PDB entry 4CA4 | X-ray diffraction, 2.84 A resolution | chains A and B

[Chain A (and B)]
Molecule: FIMH
Organism: Escherichia coli
Notes: fragment: lectin domain, residues 10-167; chain B of this document is another copy of the same molecule, construct and numbering; everything in this record applies to it too
Reference sequence: A2IC68 (A2IC68_ECOL); residues 1-158 here correspond to UniProt positions 10-167 (UniProt number = residue number + 9)
Amino-acid sequence (158 residues; numbered 1 to 158; the number before each row is that of its first residue):
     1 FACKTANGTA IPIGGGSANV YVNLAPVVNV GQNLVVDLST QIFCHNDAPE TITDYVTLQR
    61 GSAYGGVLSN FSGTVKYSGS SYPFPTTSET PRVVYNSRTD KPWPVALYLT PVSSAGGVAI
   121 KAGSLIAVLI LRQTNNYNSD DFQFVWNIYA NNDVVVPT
Sequence notes: engineered mutation A48 (Tyr57 in P10725)
Cystine bridges: C3-C44
Small-molecule neighbours: heptyl alpha-D-mannopyranoside (KGM): F1, I13, N46, D47, A48, T51, I52, D54, Q133, N135, Y137, N138, D140, F142
What the authors report for this chain:
  - mutagenesis - Y137A: decreased binding to heptyl alpha-D-mannopyranoside
  - binding site for heptyl alpha-D-mannopyranoside: A48

[Chain A / chain B interface]
Residue-residue contacts (22; chain A residue first):
  L68(A) - T87(B)
  S69(A) - P83(B)
  F71(A) - P83(B)
  S72(A) - G73(B)
  G73(A) - S72(B)  hydrogen bond (backbone-side chain)
  T74(A) - S72(B)
  T74(A) - V112(B)
  S80(A) - S113(B)
  S81(A) - V112(B)
  S81(A) - S113(B)  hydrogen bond (backbone-side chain)
  S81(A) - S114(B)  hydrogen bond (backbone-side chain)
  Y82(A) - S114(B)
  P83(A) - L68(B)
  P83(A) - S69(B)
  P83(A) - F71(B)
  T87(A) - L68(B)
  T87(A) - S69(B)
  V112(A) - T74(B)
  V112(A) - S81(B)
  S113(A) - S81(B)  hydrogen bond
  S114(A) - S81(B)  hydrogen bond (side chain-backbone)
  S114(A) - Y82(B)
Also at the interface, not in a pair above, chain A (15 interface residues in all): G79
Also at the interface, not in a pair above, chain B (14 interface residues in all): S80

[In short]
15 residues of chain A and 14 residues of chain B are in contact, with 5 hydrogen bonds. Polar contacts
include G73(A)-S72(B), S81(A)-S113(B) and S81(A)-S114(B). Ligands of chain A: heptyl alpha-D-mannopyranoside.
From the paper: a binding site for heptyl alpha-D-mannopyranoside at A48(A); Y137A of chain A reduces binding
to heptyl alpha-D-mannopyranoside.
Chain A and chain B are both FIMH (Escherichia coli); the structure, Crystal structure of FimH lectin domain
with the Tyr48Ala mutation, in complex with heptyl alpha-D-mannopyrannoside, was determined by X-ray
diffraction (same publication as 5FX3, 5FS5 and 5FWR).
